9J54 - chains A and B of the 4 polymer chains in the assembly; structure by X-ray diffraction, 1.61 A resolution.

[Chain A]
Name: RB1-inducible coiled-coil protein 1
Organism: Homo sapiens
Reference sequence: Q8TDY2 (RBCC1_HUMAN); residues 1490-1594 here = UniProt positions 1490-1594
Sequence (111 residues; row label = number of the first residue in the row; note: 1490 numbers in that range are skipped by the numbering (no residue carries them; nothing is unmodelled there); numbers below 1 keep their minus sign (Gly-6 is residue -6)):
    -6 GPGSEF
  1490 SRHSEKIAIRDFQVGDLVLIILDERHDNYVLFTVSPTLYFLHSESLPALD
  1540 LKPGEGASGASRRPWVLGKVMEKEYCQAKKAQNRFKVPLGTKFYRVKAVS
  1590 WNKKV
Not modelled in the structure: -6 to -5, 1543-1553, 1591-1594
Differences from the reference sequence: expression tag (-6 to -1)
UniProt features mapped onto this chain:
  - natural variant: Arg1514 (R1514C: In a breast cancer sample)

[Chain B]
Name: Autophagy-related protein 16-1
Organism: Homo sapiens
Reference sequence: Q676U5 (A16L1_HUMAN); numbering as in UniProt (aligned over 235-247)
Sequence (17 residues; numbered 231 to 247; the number before each row is that of its first residue):
   231 GPGSEQDDDIEVIVDET
Not modelled in the structure: 231-235, 245-247
Differences from the reference sequence: expression tag (231-234)
From the paper describing this entry:
  - mutagenesis - D239R/I240F, I240Q/I243Q: abolished binding to FIP200
  - mutagenesis - D239R/I240F, I240Q/I243Q: abolished binding to RB1-inducible coiled-coil protein 1 (chain A)
  - mutagenesis - D239R/I240F: unchanged binding to ATG8 family proteins
  - mutagenesis - I240Q/I243Q: abolished binding to ATG8 family proteins

[How chain A and chain B interact]
Residue-residue contacts (22):
  Glu1563(A) - Val242(B)
  Tyr1564(A) - Val242(B)
  Tyr1564(A) - Ile243(B)  hydrogen bond (backbone-backbone)
  Cys1565(A) - Glu241(B)
  Gln1566(A) - Ile240(B)
  Gln1566(A) - Glu241(B)  hydrogen bond (backbone-backbone)
  Ala1567(A) - Asp239(B)
  Lys1568(A) - Asp239(B)  hydrogen bond (backbone-backbone)
  Lys1568(A) - Ile240(B)
  Lys1568(A) - Glu241(B)  salt bridge
  Lys1569(A) - Asp238(B)  salt bridge
  Lys1569(A) - Asp239(B)
  Asn1572(A) - Asp239(B)
  Arg1573(A) - Gln236(B)  hydrogen bond (side chain-backbone)
  Arg1573(A) - Asp237(B)  salt bridge
  Arg1573(A) - Asp239(B)  salt bridge
  Arg1573(A) - Ile240(B)
  Phe1574(A) - Ile240(B)  hydrophobic
  Lys1581(A) - Ile243(B)
  Phe1582(A) - Ile240(B)  hydrophobic
  Arg1584(A) - Asp237(B)  salt bridge
  Arg1584(A) - Ile240(B)
Interface residues without a listed pair, chain A (15 interface residues in all): Ser1532, Gln1571
Interface features reported in the paper:
  - pairs named by the authors: Cys1565(A)-Ile240(B) (hydrophobic contact), Ala1567(A)-Ile240(B) (hydrophobic contact), Arg1573(A)-Ile240(B) (hydrophobic contact), Phe1574(A)-Ile240(B) (hydrophobic contact), Phe1582(A)-Ile240(B) (hydrophobic contact), Ile243(B)-Tyr1564(A) (hydrophobic contact)
  - interface residues, chain A: Tyr1564(A), Gln1566(A), Lys1568(A), Lys1569(A), Arg1573(A), Lys1581(A)
  - hot spots on chain A (mutagenesis) - K1568A, K1569A, R1573E: decreased binding to Autophagy-related protein 16-1 (chain B)
  - interface residues, chain B: Asp238(B), Asp239(B), Ile240(B), Glu241(B), Ile243(B)
  - hot spots on chain B (mutagenesis) - D238R, D239R, I240Q, E241R, I243Q: decreased binding to RB1-inducible coiled-coil protein 1 (chain A)

[Overview]
The interface between chain A and chain B involves 15 residues on one side and 8 on the other; the contacts
include 4 hydrogen bonds and 5 salt bridges. Among the polar pairs are Lys1568(A)-Glu241(B),
Lys1569(A)-Asp238(B) and Arg1573(A)-Asp237(B). The authors report hydrophobic contacts between Cys1565(A) and
Ile240(B), Ala1567(A) and Ile240(B) and Arg1573(A) and Ile240(B) among others. From the paper: D238R, D239R
and I240Q of chain B, among others, reduce binding to RB1-inducible coiled-coil protein 1 (chain A); interface
residues Tyr1564(A), Gln1566(A) and Asp238(B) among others; 10 substitutions were tested in all.
Chain A is RB1-inducible coiled-coil protein 1 and chain B is Autophagy-related protein 16-1, both from Homo
sapiens; the structure, Crystal structure of FIP200 Claw in complex with ATG16L1, was determined by X-ray
diffraction (same publication as 9JF2).
